Entry 6J0C (electron microscopy, 3.70 A resolution); this record covers chains A and a of the 12 polymer chains in the assembly.

# Chain A (and a)
Name: Pvc2
From: Photorhabdus asymbiotica subsp. asymbiotica (strain ATCC 43949 / 3105-77)
Notes: chain a of this document is another copy of the same molecule, construct and numbering; everything in this record applies to it too
Reference sequence: B6VNP3 (B6VNP3_PHOAA); residue numbers follow UniProt; this construct covers 1-355
Sequence (355 residues; each row starts with the number of its first residue):
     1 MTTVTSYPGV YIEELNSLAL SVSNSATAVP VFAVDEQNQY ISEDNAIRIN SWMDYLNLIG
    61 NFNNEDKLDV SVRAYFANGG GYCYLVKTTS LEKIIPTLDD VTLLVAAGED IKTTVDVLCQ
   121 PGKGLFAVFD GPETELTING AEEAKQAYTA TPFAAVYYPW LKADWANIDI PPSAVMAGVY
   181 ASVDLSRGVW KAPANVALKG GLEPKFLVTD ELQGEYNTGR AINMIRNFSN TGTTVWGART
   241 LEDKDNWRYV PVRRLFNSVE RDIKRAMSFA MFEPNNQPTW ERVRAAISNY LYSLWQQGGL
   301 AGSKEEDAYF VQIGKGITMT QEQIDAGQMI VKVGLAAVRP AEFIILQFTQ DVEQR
Unresolved in the structure: 1

# Chain A / chain a interface
Contacting residue pairs - 76 pairs, chain A then chain a:
  T2(A) - D184(a)
  T2(A) - L185(a)
  T2(A) - G188(a)
  T2(A) - W190(a)
  T2(A) - Q297(a)
  V4(A) - S25(a)
  V4(A) - A26(a)
  N246(A) - Q350(a)
  V252(A) - Q350(a)
  F256(A) - Q350(a)
  E260(A) - F348(a)
  I263(A) - L346(a)  hydrophobic
  M267(A) - I344(a)  hydrophobic
  M267(A) - L346(a)  hydrophobic
  S268(A) - N195(a)
  F269(A) - N230(a)
  M271(A) - W236(a)  hydrophobic
  M271(A) - A341(a)
  M271(A) - E342(a)
  M271(A) - I344(a)  hydrophobic
  F272(A) - A192(a)
  F272(A) - A194(a)  hydrophobic
  F272(A) - N195(a)
  F272(A) - W236(a)
  F272(A) - A238(a)  hydrophobic
  F272(A) - P340(a)
  F272(A) - E342(a)
  E273(A) - R187(a)  salt bridge
  E273(A) - K191(a)
  E273(A) - P340(a)
  E273(A) - A341(a)  hydrogen bond (backbone-backbone)
  P274(A) - K191(a)
  P274(A) - V338(a)  hydrophobic
  P274(A) - R339(a)
  P274(A) - P340(a)  hydrophobic
  N275(A) - R339(a)  hydrogen bond (backbone-backbone)
  N276(A) - G298(a)  hydrogen bond (side chain-backbone)
  N276(A) - V338(a)
  D307(A) - V352(a)
  D307(A) - E353(a)
  A308(A) - V352(a)
  F310(A) - T349(a)
  F310(A) - D351(a)
  D325(A) - D245(a)
  D325(A) - R339(a)  salt bridge
  A326(A) - R248(a)
  A326(A) - Y249(a)  hydrogen bond (backbone-side chain)
  A326(A) - F343(a)
  G327(A) - Y249(a)
  G327(A) - P340(a)
  G327(A) - A341(a)
  G327(A) - E342(a)  hydrogen bond (backbone-backbone)
  G327(A) - F343(a)  hydrogen bond (backbone-backbone)
  Q328(A) - F343(a)
  M329(A) - A341(a)  hydrophobic
  M329(A) - F343(a)
  M329(A) - I344(a)
  M329(A) - I345(a)  hydrogen bond (backbone-backbone)
  I330(A) - I345(a)
  I330(A) - Q347(a)
  V331(A) - I344(a)  hydrophobic
  V331(A) - I345(a)  hydrogen bond (backbone-backbone)
  V331(A) - L346(a)
  V331(A) - Q347(a)  hydrogen bond (backbone-backbone)
  K332(A) - Q347(a)
  K332(A) - T349(a)
  V333(A) - Q347(a)  hydrogen bond (backbone-backbone)
  V333(A) - F348(a)
  V333(A) - T349(a)  hydrogen bond (backbone-backbone)
  G334(A) - T349(a)
  G334(A) - V352(a)
  L335(A) - T349(a)  hydrogen bond (backbone-backbone)
  L335(A) - Q350(a)
  L335(A) - V352(a)
  A336(A) - V352(a)  hydrophobic
  R339(A) - Q350(a)
Also at the interface, not in a pair above, chain A (38 interface residues in all): T3, E306, Y309, Q312, E322, I324
Also at the interface, not in a pair above, chain a (39 interface residues in all): N24, G237, L300, R355

# In short
38 residues of chain A and 39 residues of chain a are in contact; the contacts include 12 hydrogen bonds and 2
salt bridges. Polar pairs include E273(A)-R187(a), D325(A)-R339(a) and N276(A)-G298(a).
Chain A and chain a are both Pvc2 (Photorhabdus asymbiotica subsp. asymbiotica (strain ATCC 43949 / 3105-77));
the structure, Cryo-EM Structure of an Extracellular Contractile Injection System, PVC sheath complex in
contracted state, was determined by electron microscopy together with 6J0B, 6J0F, 6J0M and 6J0N from the same
study.
